6Z2K - chains F and L of the 12 polymer chains in the assembly; structure by electron microscopy, 4.50 A resolution (low resolution: residue-level contacts below are approximate; hydrogen-bond / salt-bridge calls are withheld).

[Chain F (and L)]
Name: Mitotic deacetylase-associated SANT domain protein
Source organism: Homo sapiens
Notes: chain L of this document is another copy of the same molecule, construct and numbering; everything in this record applies to it too
Reference sequence: Q6PJG2 (MDEAS_HUMAN); numbering as in UniProt (aligned over 717-887)
Amino-acid sequence (173 residues; row label = number of the first residue in the row):
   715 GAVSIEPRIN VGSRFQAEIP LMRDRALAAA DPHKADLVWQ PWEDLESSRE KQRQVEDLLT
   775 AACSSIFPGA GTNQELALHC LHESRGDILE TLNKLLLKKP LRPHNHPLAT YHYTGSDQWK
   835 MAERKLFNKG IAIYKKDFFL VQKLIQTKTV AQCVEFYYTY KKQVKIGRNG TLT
Unresolved in the structure: 715-719, 830-832, 880-887
Sequence notes: expression tag (715-716)
Reported in the primary citation:
  - binding site for inositol hexakisphosphate: Lys839, Lys843

[Interface between chain F and chain L]
Residue-residue contacts (5):
  Ala846(F) with Lys849(L)
  Lys849(F) with Ala846(L); Lys849(L)
  Tyr874(F) with Val878(L)
  Val878(F) with Tyr874(L)

[Summary]
Chain F and chain L each contribute 4 residues to their interface. From the paper: a binding site for inositol
hexakisphosphate at Lys839(F) and Lys843(F).
Both chains are Mitotic deacetylase-associated SANT domain protein (Homo sapiens). Entry 6Z2K (The structure
of the tetrameric HDAC1/MIDEAS/DNTTIP1 MiDAC deacetylase complex) was determined by electron microscopy
together with 6Z2J from the same study.
